1XMN - chains D and F of the 8 polymer chains in the assembly; structure by X-ray diffraction, 1.85 A resolution.

[Chain D (and F)]
Protein: Thrombin heavy chain
Source organism: Homo sapiens
Notes: EC 3.4.21.5; chain F of this document is another copy of the same molecule, construct and numbering; everything in this record applies to it too
UniProt: P00734 (THRB_HUMAN); the construct lacks a stretch of the UniProt sequence and is renumbered around it, so the offset changes along the chain: 16-36 = UniProt 364-384; 37-60 = UniProt 386-409; 61-77 = UniProt 419-435; 78-97 = UniProt 437-456; 7 more segments
Sequence (259 residues; each row starts with the number of its first residue; note: 1 number in that range is skipped by the numbering (no residue carries it; nothing is unmodelled there); a row labelled like 60A-60I holds insertion residues (60A, then the next letters in order)):
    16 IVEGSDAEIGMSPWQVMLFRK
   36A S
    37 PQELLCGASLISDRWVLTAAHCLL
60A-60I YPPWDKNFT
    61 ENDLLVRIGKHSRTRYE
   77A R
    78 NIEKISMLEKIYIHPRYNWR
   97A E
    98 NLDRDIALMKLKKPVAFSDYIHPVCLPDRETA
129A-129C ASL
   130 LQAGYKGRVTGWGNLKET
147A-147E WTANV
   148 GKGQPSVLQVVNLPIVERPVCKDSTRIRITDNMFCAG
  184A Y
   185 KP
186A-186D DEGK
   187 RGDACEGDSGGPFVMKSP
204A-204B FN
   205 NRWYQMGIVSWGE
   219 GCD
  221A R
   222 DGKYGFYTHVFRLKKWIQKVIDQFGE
Disordered / not traced: 147E, 148-150, 247 (chain F: 147C-147E, 148-149)
Disulfides: Cys-42/Cys-58, Cys-168/Cys-182, Cys-191/Cys-220
Covalently attached groups: N-acetylglucosamine (NAG) linked to Asn-60G
Bound ions: Na+: Arg-221A, Lys-224
Ligand contacts: 0G6 (D-phenylalanyl-N-[(2S,3S)-6-{[amino(iminio)methyl]amino}-1-chloro-2-hydroxyhexan-3-yl]-L-prolinamide): Cys-42, His-57, Cys-58, Tyr-60A, Trp-60D, Glu-97A, Asn-98, Leu-99, Ile-174, Asp-189, Ala-190, Cys-191, Glu-192, Gly-193, Asp-194, Ser-195, Val-213, Ser-214, Trp-215, Gly-216, Glu-217, Gly-219, Cys-220, Gly-226
Swiss-Prot annotation at these positions:
  - region: Ala-183 to Val-200 (High affinity receptor-binding region which is also known as the TP508 peptide)
  - active site (Charge relay system): His-57, Asp-102, Ser-195
  - glycosylation: Asn-60G (N-linked (GlcNAc...) (complex) asparagine)

[Interface between chain D and chain F]
Residue-residue contacts (4; chain D residue first):
  Arg-126(D) with Lys-236(F); Lys-240(F)
  Lys-236(D) with Lys-236(F)
  Gln-244(D) with Glu-127(F), hydrogen bond
Also at the interface, not in a pair above, chain D (4 interface residues in all): Glu-127
Also at the interface, not in a pair above, chain F (4 interface residues in all): Gln-244

[Summary]
Chain D and chain F each contribute 4 residues to their interface; the contacts include 1 hydrogen bond. The
hydrogen-bonded pair is Gln-244(D)/Glu-127(F). Ligands of chain D: compound 0G6. Covalently linked
N-acetylglucosamine: at Asn-60G(D). Curated annotation (UniProt) lists 3 active-site residues on chain D.
Both chains are Thrombin heavy chain (Homo sapiens). Entry 1XMN (Crystal structure of thrombin bound to
heparin) was determined by X-ray diffraction.
